Entry 5AHO (X-ray diffraction, 2.16 A resolution); this record covers chain A.

[Chain A]
Protein: 5' exonuclease apollo
Source organism: Homo sapiens
Notes: EC 3.1.-.-
UniProtKB: Q9H816 (DCR1B_HUMAN); residue numbers follow UniProt; this construct covers 1-335
Sequence (336 residues; numbered 0 to 335; the number before each row is that of its first residue; numbering starts at 0):
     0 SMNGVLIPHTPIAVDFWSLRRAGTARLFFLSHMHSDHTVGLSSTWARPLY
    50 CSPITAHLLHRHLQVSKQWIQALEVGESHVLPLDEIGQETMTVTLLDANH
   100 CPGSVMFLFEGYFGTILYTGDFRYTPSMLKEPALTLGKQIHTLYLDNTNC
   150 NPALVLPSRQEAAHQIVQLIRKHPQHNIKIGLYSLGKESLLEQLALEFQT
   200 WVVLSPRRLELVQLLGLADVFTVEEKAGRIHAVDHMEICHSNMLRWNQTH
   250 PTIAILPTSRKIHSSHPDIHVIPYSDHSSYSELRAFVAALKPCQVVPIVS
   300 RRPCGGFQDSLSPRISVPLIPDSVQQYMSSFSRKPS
Not modelled in the structure: 314-335
Construct notes: expression tag (0); cloning artifact (330)
Bound ions: Zn2+ site 1: His-31, His-33, His-99, Asp-120 (together with l(+)-tartaric acid); Zn2+ site 2: Asp-35, His-36, Asp-120 (together with l(+)-tartaric acid)
From the paper describing this entry:
  - Zn2+ coordination: His-31, His-33, Asp-35, His-36, His-99, Asp-120
  - contacts within the chain: Asn-2/Asp-35 (hydrogen bond), Asp-14/His-36 (hydrogen bond), His-99/Asp-275 (backbone contact), Asp-145/His-276 (hydrogen bond)
  - binding site for l(+)-tartaric acid: Tyr-182, Lys-186, Thr-257, Ser-258, Ser-274, Asp-275, His-276
  - mutagenesis - D35A: abolished catalytic activity (citing earlier work)
  - mutagenesis - S183A: decreased binding to 51-mer DNA substrates

[Overview]
His-31, His-33, His-99 and Asp-120 form the Zn2+ site 1. Asp-35, His-36 and Asp-120 form the Zn2+ site 2. The
paper reports a binding site for l(+)-tartaric acid at Tyr-182, Lys-186 and Thr-257 among others; D35A
abolishes catalytic activity.
Chain A is 5' exonuclease apollo (Homo sapiens); the structure, Crystal structure of human 5' exonuclease
Apollo, was determined by X-ray diffraction, deposited together with 5AHR.
